9Q92 - chains 3 and 4 of the 14 polymer chains in the assembly; structure by electron microscopy, 6.80 A resolution (low resolution: residue-level contacts below are approximate; hydrogen-bond / salt-bridge calls are withheld).

== Chain 3 (and 4) ==
Name: Psp operon transcriptional activator
From: Escherichia coli K-12
Notes: chain 4 of this document is another copy of the same molecule, construct and numbering; everything in this record applies to it too
UniProtKB: P37344 (PSPF_ECOLI); residues 1-259 here = UniProt positions 1-259
Chain sequence (259 residues; each row starts with the number of its first residue):
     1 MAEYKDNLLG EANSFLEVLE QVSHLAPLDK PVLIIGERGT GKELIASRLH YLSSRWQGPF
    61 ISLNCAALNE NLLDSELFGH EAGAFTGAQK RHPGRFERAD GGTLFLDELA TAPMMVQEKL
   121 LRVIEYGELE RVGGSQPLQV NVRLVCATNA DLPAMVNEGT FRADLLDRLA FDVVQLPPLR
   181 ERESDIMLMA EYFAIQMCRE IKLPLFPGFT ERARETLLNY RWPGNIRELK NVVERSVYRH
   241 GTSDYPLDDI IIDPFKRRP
Disordered / not traced: 1-4 (chain 4: fully traced)
Residues lining bound ligands:
  - ADP (adenosine-5'-diphosphate): Asn7, Leu8, Leu9, Gly10, Gly36, Glu37, Arg38, Gly39, Thr40, Gly41, Lys42, Glu43, Ile226
  - aluminium fluoride (AF3): Gly36, Glu37, Arg38, Asn149
Curated features (UniProtKB/Swiss-Prot):
  - binding site (ATP): Gly36 to Glu43, Ala99 to Glu108
From the paper describing this entry:
  - catalytic residues: Asn64, Asp107, Glu108, Arg162, Arg168 (citing earlier work)

== Interface between chain 3 and chain 4 ==
Contacting residue pairs (8):
  Arg38(3) - Asp164(4)
  Ala66(3) - Lys119(4)
  Thr86(3) - Gly83(4)
  Arg95(3) - Val132(4)
  Arg235(3) - Phe171(4)
  Pro254(3) - Ala170(4)
  Pro254(3) - Phe171(4)
  Pro254(3) - Val173(4)
Other interface residues (no listed pair), chain 3 (7 interface residues in all): Arg227
Other interface residues (no listed pair), chain 4 (9 interface residues in all): Met115, Asp167

== Summary ==
7 residues of chain 3 and 9 residues of chain 4 are in contact. Ligands of chain 3: ADP and aluminium
fluoride. Curated annotation (UniProt) lists 18 ATP-binding residues on chain 3. The paper reports catalytic
residues Asn64(3), Asp107(3) and Glu108(3) among others.
Both chains are Psp operon transcriptional activator (Escherichia coli K-12). Entry 9Q92 (CryoEM structure of
bacterial transcription intermediate complex mediated by activator PspF containing nifH promoter DNA
containing ...) was determined by electron microscopy together with 9Q91, 9Q93, 9Q94, 9Q95, 9Q96, 9Q97 and
9Q98 from the same study.
